PDB entry 6C3E | X-ray diffraction, 2.60 A resolution | chain A

== Chain A ==
Name: Receptor-interacting serine/threonine-protein kinase 1
From: Homo sapiens
Notes: EC 2.7.11.1
UniProtKB: Q13546 (RIPK1_HUMAN); residue numbers follow UniProt; this construct covers 2-294
Chain sequence (297 residues; numbered -2 to 294; the number before each row is that of its first residue; numbers below 1 keep their minus sign (Gly-2 is residue -2)):
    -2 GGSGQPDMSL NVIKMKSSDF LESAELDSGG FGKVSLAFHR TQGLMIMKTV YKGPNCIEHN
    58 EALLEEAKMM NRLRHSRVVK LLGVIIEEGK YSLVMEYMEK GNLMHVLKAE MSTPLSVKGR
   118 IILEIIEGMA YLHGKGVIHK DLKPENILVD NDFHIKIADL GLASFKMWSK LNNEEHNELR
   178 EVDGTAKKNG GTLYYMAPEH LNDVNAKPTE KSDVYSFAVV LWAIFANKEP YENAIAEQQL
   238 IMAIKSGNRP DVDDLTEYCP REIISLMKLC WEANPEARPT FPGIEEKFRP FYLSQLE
Not modelled in the structure: -2 to 8, 50-53, 171-187, 199-204, 294
Sequence notes: expression tag (-2 to 1); conflict Ala34 (Cys in Q13546), Ala127 (Cys in Q13546), Ala233 (Cys in Q13546), Ala240 (Cys in Q13546), Leu252 (Ile in Q13546)
Swiss-Prot annotation at these positions:
  - active site: Asp138 (Proton acceptor)
  - binding site (ATP): Leu23 to Val31, Lys45
  - modified residue (Phosphoserine): Ser6, Ser20, Ser25, Ser161, Ser166
  - natural variant: Ala64 (A64V: In a colorectal adenocarcinoma sample), Val81 (V81I: In a colorectal adenocarcinoma sample), Ala220 (A220V: In a colorectal adenocarcinoma sample)
  - mutagenesis: Ser25 (S25D: Phophomimetic mutant. Significant loss of kinase activity), Lys45 (K45A: Abolishes kinase activity), Ser161 (S161A: Decreases RIPK1 kinase activity; S161E: No effect on RIPK1 autophosphorylation)
Residues lining bound ligands: 2-benzyl-5-nitro-1H-benzimidazole (EJY): Lys45, Met67, Leu70, Val75, Val76, Leu78, Leu90, Met92, Leu129, Val134, His136, Ile154, Ala155, Asp156, Leu157, Leu159, Ser161, Phe162

== Summary ==
Bound to chain A: 2-benzyl-5-nitro-1H-benzimidazole. Curated annotation (UniProt) lists active-site residue
Asp138, 10 ATP-binding residues and 3 mutagenesis sites.
Chain A is Receptor-interacting serine/threonine-protein kinase 1 (Homo sapiens); the structure, Crystal
structure of RIP1 kinase bound to inhibitor, was determined by X-ray diffraction together with 6C4D from the
same study.
